6B9O - chains A and B; structure by X-ray diffraction, 1.84 A resolution.

== Chain A (and B) ==
Protein: Alpha-mannosidase from Canavalia ensiformis (jack bean)
Organism: Canavalia ensiformis
Notes: EC 3.2.1.24; chain B of this document is another copy of the same molecule, construct and numbering; everything in this record applies to it too
Sequence (981 residues; each row starts with the number of its first residue):
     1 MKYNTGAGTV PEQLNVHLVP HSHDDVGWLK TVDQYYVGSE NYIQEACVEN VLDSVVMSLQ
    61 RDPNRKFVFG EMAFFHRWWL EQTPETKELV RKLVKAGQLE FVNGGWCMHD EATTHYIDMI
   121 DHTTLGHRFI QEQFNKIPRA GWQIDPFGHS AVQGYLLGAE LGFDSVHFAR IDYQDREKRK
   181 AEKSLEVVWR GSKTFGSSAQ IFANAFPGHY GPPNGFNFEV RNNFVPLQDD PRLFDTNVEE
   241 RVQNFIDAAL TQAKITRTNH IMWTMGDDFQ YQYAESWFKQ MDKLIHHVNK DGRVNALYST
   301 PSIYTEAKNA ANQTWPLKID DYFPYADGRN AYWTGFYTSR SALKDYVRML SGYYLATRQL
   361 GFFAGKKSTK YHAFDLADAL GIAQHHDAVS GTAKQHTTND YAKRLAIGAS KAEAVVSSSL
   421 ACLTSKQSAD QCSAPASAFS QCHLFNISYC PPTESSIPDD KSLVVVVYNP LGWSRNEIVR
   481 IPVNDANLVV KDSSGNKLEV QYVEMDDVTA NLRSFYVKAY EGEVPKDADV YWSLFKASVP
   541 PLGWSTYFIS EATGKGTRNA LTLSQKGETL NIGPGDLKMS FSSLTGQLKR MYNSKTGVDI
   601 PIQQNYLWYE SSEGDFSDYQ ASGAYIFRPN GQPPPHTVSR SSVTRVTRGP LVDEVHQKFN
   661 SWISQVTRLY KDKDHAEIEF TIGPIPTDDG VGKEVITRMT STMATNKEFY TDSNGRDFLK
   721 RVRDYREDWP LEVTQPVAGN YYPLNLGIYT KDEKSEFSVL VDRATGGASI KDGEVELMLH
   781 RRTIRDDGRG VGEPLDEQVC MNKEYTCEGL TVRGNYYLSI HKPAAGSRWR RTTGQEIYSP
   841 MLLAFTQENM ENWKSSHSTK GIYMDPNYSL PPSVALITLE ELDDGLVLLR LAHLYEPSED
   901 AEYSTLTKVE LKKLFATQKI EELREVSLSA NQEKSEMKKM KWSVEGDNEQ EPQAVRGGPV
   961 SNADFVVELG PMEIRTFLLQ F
Not modelled in the structure: 429-431, 552-569, 584-585, 638-640, 802-805, 948-963 (chain B: 427-431, 552-569, 637-639, 802-803, 948-963)
Disulfide bonds: Cys422-Cys432, Cys442-Cys450, Cys800-Cys807
Covalently attached groups: N-acetylglucosamine (NAG) linked to Asn312; glycan linked to Asn446
Ion coordination: Zn2+: His23, Asp25, Asp145, His386
Reported in the primary citation:
  - Zn2+ coordination: His23, Asp25, Asp145, His386

== Interface between chain A and chain B ==
Residue-residue contacts - 88 pairs, chain A then chain B:
  Met1(A) - Glu81(B)
  Asp33(A) - Leu233(B)
  Asp33(A) - Phe234(B)  hydrogen bond (side chain-backbone)
  Tyr36(A) - Leu233(B)  hydrophobic
  Val37(A) - Pro226(B)
  Val37(A) - Gln228(B)
  Val37(A) - Leu233(B)  hydrophobic
  Gly38(A) - Pro226(B)
  Ser39(A) - Pro226(B)
  Glu40(A) - Asn223(B)
  Asn41(A) - Asn222(B)  hydrogen bond (side chain-backbone)
  Asn41(A) - Asn223(B)  hydrogen bond (backbone-side chain)
  Tyr42(A) - Asn223(B)  hydrogen bond (backbone-side chain)
  Glu45(A) - Arg221(B)  salt bridge
  Glu49(A) - Lys279(B)  salt bridge
  Asn50(A) - Tyr273(B)
  Asp53(A) - Tyr273(B)
  Asp53(A) - Lys279(B)  salt bridge
  Ser54(A) - Tyr273(B)
  Met57(A) - Arg61(B)
  Met57(A) - Tyr273(B)
  Met57(A) - Glu275(B)
  Arg61(A) - Met57(B)
  His76(A) - Arg232(B)
  Arg77(A) - Leu233(B)
  Leu80(A) - Arg232(B)
  Glu81(A) - Met1(B)
  Glu81(A) - Asp230(B)
  Glu81(A) - Leu233(B)
  Glu219(A) - Arg221(B)
  Val220(A) - Val220(B)  hydrophobic
  Val220(A) - Arg221(B)  hydrogen bond (backbone-side chain)
  Val220(A) - Gln272(B)
  Arg221(A) - Glu45(B)  salt bridge
  Arg221(A) - Glu219(B)
  Arg221(A) - Val220(B)  hydrogen bond (side chain-backbone)
  Arg221(A) - Asn222(B)  hydrogen bond
  Arg221(A) - Gln272(B)
  Asn222(A) - Asn41(B)  hydrogen bond (backbone-side chain)
  Asn222(A) - Arg221(B)  hydrogen bond
  Asn223(A) - Glu40(B)
  Asn223(A) - Asn41(B)  hydrogen bond (side chain-backbone)
  Asn223(A) - Tyr42(B)  hydrogen bond (side chain-backbone)
  Pro226(A) - Val37(B)
  Pro226(A) - Gly38(B)
  Pro226(A) - Ser39(B)
  Gln228(A) - Val37(B)
  Asp230(A) - Glu81(B)
  Pro231(A) - Phe374(B)
  Arg232(A) - Leu80(B)
  Arg232(A) - Glu81(B)
  Arg232(A) - Tyr371(B)  hydrogen bond (side chain-backbone)
  Arg232(A) - His372(B)
  Arg232(A) - Ala373(B)
  Arg232(A) - Phe374(B)
  Leu233(A) - Asp33(B)
  Leu233(A) - Tyr36(B)  hydrophobic
  Leu233(A) - Val37(B)  hydrophobic
  Leu233(A) - Arg77(B)
  Leu233(A) - Glu81(B)
  Phe234(A) - Asp33(B)  hydrogen bond (backbone-side chain)
  Phe234(A) - Phe374(B)  hydrophobic
  Phe234(A) - Asp400(B)
  Phe234(A) - Lys403(B)
  Phe234(A) - Arg404(B)
  Phe234(A) - Ile407(B)  hydrophobic
  Gln272(A) - Val220(B)
  Gln272(A) - Arg221(B)
  Gln272(A) - Tyr273(B)
  Tyr273(A) - Asn50(B)
  Tyr273(A) - Asp53(B)
  Tyr273(A) - Ser54(B)
  Tyr273(A) - Met57(B)
  Tyr273(A) - Gln272(B)
  Tyr273(A) - Tyr273(B)  hydrophobic
  Glu275(A) - Met57(B)
  Lys279(A) - Glu49(B)  salt bridge
  Lys279(A) - Asp53(B)  salt bridge
  Tyr371(A) - Arg232(B)  hydrogen bond (backbone-side chain)
  His372(A) - Arg232(B)
  Ala373(A) - Arg232(B)
  Phe374(A) - Pro231(B)
  Phe374(A) - Arg232(B)
  Phe374(A) - Phe234(B)  hydrophobic
  Asp400(A) - Phe234(B)
  Lys403(A) - Phe234(B)
  Arg404(A) - Phe234(B)
  Ile407(A) - Phe234(B)  hydrophobic
Other interface residues (no listed pair), chain A (45 interface residues in all): Thr83
Other interface residues (no listed pair), chain B (45 interface residues in all): His76, Thr83

== In short ==
The chain A/chain B interface involves 45 residues from each chain, with 14 hydrogen bonds and 6 salt bridges.
Polar contacts include Glu45(A)-Arg221(B), Glu49(A)-Lys279(B) and Asp53(A)-Lys279(B). Covalently linked
N-acetylglucosamine: at Asn312(A). His23(A), Asp25(A), Asp145(A) and His386(A) coordinate Zn2+. The paper
reports Zn2+ coordination by His23(A), Asp25(A) and Asp145(A) among others.
Chain A and chain B are both Alpha-mannosidase from Canavalia ensiformis (jack bean) (Canavalia ensiformis);
the structure, Structure of GH 38 Jack Bean alpha-mannosidase, was determined by X-ray diffraction.
